5L64 - chains V and W of the 28 polymer chains in the assembly; structure by X-ray diffraction, 2.70 A resolution.

== Chain V ==
Molecule: Proteasome subunit beta type-2
Organism: Saccharomyces cerevisiae (strain ATCC 204508 / S288c)
Notes: EC 3.4.25.1
UniProt: P25043 (PSB2_YEAST); residues 1-232 here correspond to UniProt positions 30-261 (UniProt number = residue number + 29)
Amino-acid sequence (232 residues; row label = number of the first residue in the row):
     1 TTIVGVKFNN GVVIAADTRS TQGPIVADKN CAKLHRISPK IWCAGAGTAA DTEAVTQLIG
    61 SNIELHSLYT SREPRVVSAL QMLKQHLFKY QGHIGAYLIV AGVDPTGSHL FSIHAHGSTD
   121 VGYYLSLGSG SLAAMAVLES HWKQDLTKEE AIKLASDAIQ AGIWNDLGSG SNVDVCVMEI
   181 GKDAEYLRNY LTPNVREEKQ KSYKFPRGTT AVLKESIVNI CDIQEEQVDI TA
Disordered / not traced: 227-232
Ion coordination: Mg2+: Ile-163, Asp-166, Ser-169 (shared with 1 residue of chain L)
UniProt features mapped onto this chain:
  - active site: Thr-1 (Nucleophile)

== Chain W ==
Molecule: Proteasome subunit beta type-3
Organism: Saccharomyces cerevisiae (strain ATCC 204508 / S288c)
Notes: EC 3.4.25.1
UniProt: P25451 (PSB3_YEAST); residues 0-204 here correspond to UniProt positions 1-205 (UniProt number = residue number + 1)
Amino-acid sequence (205 residues; numbered 0 to 204; the number before each row is that of its first residue; numbering starts at 0):
     0 MSDPSSINGG IVVAMTGKDC VAIACDLRLG SQSLGVSNKF EKIFHYGHVF LGITGLATDV
    60 TTLNEMFRYK TNLYKLKEER AIEPETFTQL VSSSLYERRF GPYFVGPVVA GINSKSGKPF
   120 IAGFDLIGCI DEAKDFIVSG TASDQLFGMC ESLYEPNLEP EDLFETISQA LLNAADRDAL
   180 SGWGAVVYII KKDEVVKRYL KMRQD
Disordered / not traced: 0
Ion coordination: Mg2+: Asp-204 (shared with 3 residues of chain K)
UniProt features mapped onto this chain:
  - modified residue: Ser-30 (Phosphoserine)
  - cross-link: Lys-69 (Glycyl lysine isopeptide (Lys-Gly) (interchain with G-Cter in ubiquitin))

== Interface between chain V and chain W ==
Residue-residue contacts (60):
  Ile-25(V) / Asp-143(W)
  Ile-25(V) / Phe-146(W)  hydrophobic
  Val-26(V) / Phe-146(W)
  Ala-27(V) / Asp-130(W)
  Ala-27(V) / Phe-146(W)  hydrophobic
  Asp-28(V) / Asp-130(W)
  Lys-29(V) / Glu-150(W)  salt bridge
  Ala-49(V) / Cys-128(W)  hydrophobic
  Ala-50(V) / Tyr-95(W)
  Ala-50(V) / Ile-126(W)  hydrophobic
  Ala-50(V) / Cys-128(W)
  Asp-51(V) / Tyr-95(W)  hydrogen bond
  Asp-51(V) / Arg-98(W)  salt bridge
  Ala-54(V) / Tyr-95(W)
  Tyr-90(V) / Phe-99(W)  hydrophobic
  His-93(V) / Arg-98(W)  hydrogen bond (backbone-side chain)
  His-93(V) / Phe-99(W)
  Ile-94(V) / Phe-99(W)  hydrophobic
  Arg-196(V) / Glu-150(W)  salt bridge
  Lys-199(V) / Glu-150(W)
  Lys-199(V) / Ser-151(W)
  Lys-199(V) / Tyr-153(W)
  Ser-202(V) / Glu-154(W)  hydrogen bond
  Tyr-203(V) / Ser-151(W)
  Tyr-203(V) / Leu-152(W)  hydrophobic
  Lys-204(V) / Asp-161(W)  salt bridge
  Phe-205(V) / Leu-152(W)  hydrophobic
  Phe-205(V) / Gln-168(W)
  Arg-207(V) / Glu-160(W)  salt bridge
  Arg-207(V) / Asp-161(W)  salt bridge
  Gly-208(V) / Glu-164(W)  hydrogen bond (backbone-side chain)
  Thr-209(V) / Glu-164(W)
  Thr-210(V) / Glu-164(W)  hydrogen bond
  Thr-210(V) / Ser-167(W)
  Thr-210(V) / Gln-168(W)  hydrogen bond
  Thr-210(V) / Leu-199(W)
  Ala-211(V) / Leu-199(W)
  Ala-211(V) / Lys-200(W)  hydrogen bond (backbone-backbone)
  Val-212(V) / Phe-163(W)  hydrophobic
  Val-212(V) / Tyr-198(W)
  Leu-213(V) / Tyr-198(W)  hydrogen bond (backbone-backbone)
  Leu-213(V) / Leu-199(W)
  Leu-213(V) / Lys-200(W)
  Lys-214(V) / Lys-196(W)
  Lys-214(V) / Arg-197(W)
  Lys-214(V) / Tyr-198(W)  hydrogen bond (backbone-backbone)
  Glu-215(V) / Lys-196(W)
  Glu-215(V) / Arg-197(W)  salt bridge
  Ser-216(V) / Val-195(W)
  Ser-216(V) / Lys-196(W)  hydrogen bond (backbone-backbone)
  Ile-217(V) / Val-194(W)
  Val-218(V) / His-44(W)
  Val-218(V) / Tyr-187(W)  hydrophobic
  Val-218(V) / Val-194(W)  hydrogen bond (backbone-backbone)
  Val-218(V) / Lys-196(W)
  Asn-219(V) / His-44(W)
  Ile-220(V) / Gly-46(W)
  Ile-220(V) / Phe-49(W)  hydrophobic
  Ile-220(V) / Val-194(W)  hydrophobic
  Asp-222(V) / Lys-74(W)  salt bridge
Other interface residues (no listed pair), chain V (36 interface residues in all): Thr-48, Glu-53, Pro-206
Other interface residues (no listed pair), chain W (38 interface residues in all): His-47, Asp-124, Ile-129, Glu-131, Glu-158, Thr-165, Leu-171

== Overview ==
The interface between chain V and chain W involves 36 residues on one side and 38 on the other, with 11
hydrogen bonds and 8 salt bridges. Polar pairs include Lys-29(V)/Glu-150(W), Asp-51(V)/Arg-98(W) and
Arg-196(V)/Glu-150(W). UniProt lists active-site residue Thr-1(V) on chain V.
Here chain V is Proteasome subunit beta type-2 and chain W is Proteasome subunit beta type-3, both from
Saccharomyces cerevisiae (strain ATCC 204508 / S288c). Entry 5L64 (Yeast 20S proteasome with human beta5c
(1-138) and human beta6 (97-111; 118-133) in complex with epoxyketone ...) was determined by X-ray diffraction
(same publication as 5L52, 5L54, 5L55, 5L5A, 5L5B, 5L5D and 30 further entries).
